3GC1 - chain A; structure by X-ray diffraction, 2.50 A resolution.

Chain A:
Name: Lactoperoxidase
From: Bos taurus
Notes: EC 1.11.1.7
Reference sequence: P80025 (PERL_BOVIN); residues 1-595 here correspond to UniProt positions 118-712 (UniProt number = residue number + 117)
Sequence (595 residues; numbered 1 to 595; the number before each row is that of its first residue):
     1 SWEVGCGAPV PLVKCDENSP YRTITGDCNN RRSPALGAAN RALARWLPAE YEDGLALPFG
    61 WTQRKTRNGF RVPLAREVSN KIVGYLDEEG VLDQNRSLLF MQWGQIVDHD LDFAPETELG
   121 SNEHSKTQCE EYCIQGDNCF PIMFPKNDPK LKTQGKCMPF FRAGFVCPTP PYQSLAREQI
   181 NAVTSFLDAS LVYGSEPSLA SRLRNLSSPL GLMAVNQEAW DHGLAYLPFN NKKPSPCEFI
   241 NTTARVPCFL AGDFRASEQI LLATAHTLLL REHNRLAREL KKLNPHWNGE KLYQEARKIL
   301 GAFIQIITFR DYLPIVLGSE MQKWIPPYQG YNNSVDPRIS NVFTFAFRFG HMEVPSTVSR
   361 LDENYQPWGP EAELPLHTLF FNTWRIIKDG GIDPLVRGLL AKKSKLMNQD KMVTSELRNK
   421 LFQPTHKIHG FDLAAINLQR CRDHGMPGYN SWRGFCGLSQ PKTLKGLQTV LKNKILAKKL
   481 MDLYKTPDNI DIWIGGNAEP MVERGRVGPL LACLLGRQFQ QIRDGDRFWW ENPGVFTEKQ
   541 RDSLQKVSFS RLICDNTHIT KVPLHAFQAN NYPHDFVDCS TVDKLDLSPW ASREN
Disulfide bonds: C6-C167, C15-C28, C129-C139, C133-C157, C237-C248, C456-C513, C554-C579
Covalent attachments: N-acetylglucosamine (NAG) linked to N95, N205, N241, N332
Modified positions: S198 (phosphoserine; SEP)
Metal / ion sites: Ca2+: D110, T184, F186, D188, S190; heme Fe near H351 (its only coordinating residue here)
Residues lining bound ligands: heme (HEM): M101, G104, Q105, D108, D112, F113, A114, R255, E258, Q259, Y312, T344, F347, R348, G350, H351, V354, L376, F380, L417, L421, Q423, L433, I436, R440
Curated features (UniProtKB/Swiss-Prot):
  - active site: H109 (Proton acceptor)
  - binding site (heme b): D108, E258, H351
  - binding site (Ca(2+)): D110, T184, F186, D188, S190
  - site: R255 (Transition state stabilizer)
  - modified residue: S198 (Phosphoserine), Y365 (3'-nitrotyrosine)
  - glycosylation (N-linked (GlcNAc...) asparagine): N95, N205, N241, N332

Summary:
Ligands of chain A: heme. N-acetylglucosamine is covalently linked to N95, N205, N241 and N332. The Ca2+ site
is built by D110, T184, F186, D188 and S190. UniProt lists active-site residue H109, 3 heme b-binding residues
and 5 Ca2+-binding residues.
Chain A is Lactoperoxidase (Bos taurus); the structure, Crystal structure of bovine lactoperoxidase, was
determined by X-ray diffraction, deposited together with 3I6N.
